1XNS - chains D and A of the 4 polymer chains in the assembly; structure by X-ray diffraction, 2.80 A resolution.

Chain D:
Molecule: loxP DNA
Sequence (34 nucleotides; numbered 2 to 35; the number before each row is that of its first residue):
     2 ATAACTTCGTATAGCATACATTATACGAAGTTAT

Chain A:
Molecule: Recombinase CRE
From: Enterobacteria phage P1
UniProt: P06956 (RECR_BPP1); numbering as in UniProt (aligned over 20-343)
Sequence (324 residues; each row starts with the number of its first residue):
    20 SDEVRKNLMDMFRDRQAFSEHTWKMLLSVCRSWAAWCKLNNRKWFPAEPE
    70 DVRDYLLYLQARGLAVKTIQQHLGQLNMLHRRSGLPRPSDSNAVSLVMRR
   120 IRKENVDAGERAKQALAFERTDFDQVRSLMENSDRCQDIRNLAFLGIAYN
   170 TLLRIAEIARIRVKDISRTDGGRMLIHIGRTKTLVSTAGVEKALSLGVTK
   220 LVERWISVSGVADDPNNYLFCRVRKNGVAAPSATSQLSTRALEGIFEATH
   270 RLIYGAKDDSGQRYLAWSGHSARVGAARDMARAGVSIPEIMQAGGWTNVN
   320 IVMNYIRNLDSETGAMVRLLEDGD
Not modelled in the structure: 342-343
Swiss-Prot annotation at these positions:
  - active site: Arg173, His289, Arg292, Trp315, Tyr324 (O-(3'-phospho-DNA)-tyrosine intermediate)

How chain D and chain A interact:
Pairs across the interface (51):
  DT3(D) - Lys244(A)  hydrogen bond to the base
  DA4(D) - Lys244(A)  phosphate contact
  DA5(D) - Gln156(A)  phosphate contact
  DA5(D) - Val242(A)  sugar contact
  DA5(D) - Arg243(A)  sugar contact
  DA5(D) - Lys244(A)  sugar contact
  DC6(D) - Arg159(A)  salt bridge to the phosphate
  DC6(D) - Arg241(A)  hydrogen bond to the sugar
  DC6(D) - Val242(A)  hydrogen bond to the phosphate
  DC6(D) - Leu256(A)  phosphate contact
  DT7(D) - Arg241(A)  sugar contact
  DT7(D) - Gln255(A)  phosphate contact
  DT7(D) - Leu256(A)  phosphate contact
  DT7(D) - Ser257(A)  hydrogen bond to the phosphate
  DT7(D) - Ala260(A)  phosphate contact
  DT8(D) - Ser257(A)  base contact
  DT8(D) - Arg259(A)  base contact
  DC9(D) - Arg259(A)  base contact
  DG10(D) - Lys43(A)  phosphate contact
  DG10(D) - Arg50(A)  sugar contact
  DT11(D) - Lys43(A)  base contact
  DT11(D) - Met44(A)  base contact
  DT11(D) - Ser47(A)  hydrogen bond to the phosphate
  DT11(D) - Arg50(A)  salt bridge to the phosphate
  DA12(D) - Met44(A)  hydrogen bond to the base
  DA12(D) - Arg81(A)  salt bridge to the phosphate
  DA12(D) - Thr87(A)  sugar contact
  DA12(D) - Arg282(A)  hydrogen bond to the base
  DT13(D) - Met44(A)  base contact
  DT13(D) - Ala84(A)  hydrogen bond to the phosphate
  DT13(D) - Thr87(A)  hydrogen bond to the phosphate
  DT13(D) - Gln90(A)  hydrogen bond to the base
  DT13(D) - Arg282(A)  hydrogen bond to the sugar
  DA14(D) - Lys86(A)  hydrogen bond to the base
  DA14(D) - Gln90(A)  base contact
  DA14(D) - Ala131(A)  phosphate contact
  DA14(D) - Lys132(A)  hydrogen bond to the phosphate
  DA14(D) - Tyr283(A)  sugar contact
  DG15(D) - Lys86(A)  hydrogen bond to the base
  DG15(D) - Gln133(A)  phosphate contact
  DG15(D) - His289(A)  sugar contact
  DG15(D) - Tyr324(A)  hydrogen bond to the phosphate
  DC16(D) - Arg173(A)  salt bridge to the phosphate
  DC16(D) - Arg292(A)  salt bridge to the phosphate
  DC16(D) - Trp315(A)  phosphate contact
  DC16(D) - Asn317(A)  phosphate contact
  DC16(D) - Ile320(A)  phosphate contact
  DA17(D) - Lys201(A)  sugar contact
  DA17(D) - Thr202(A)  sugar contact
  DT18(D) - Lys201(A)  phosphate contact
  DT18(D) - Thr202(A)  phosphate contact
Other interface residues (no listed pair), chain D (17 interface residues in all): DA2
Other interface residues (no listed pair), chain A (39 interface residues in all): Gly82, Leu83, His91, Leu203, Cys240

Overview:
The interface between chain D and chain A involves 17 residues on one side and 39 on the other; the contacts
include 15 hydrogen bonds and 5 salt bridges. Polar contacts include DT3(D)-Lys244(A), DA12(D)-Met44(A) and
DA12(D)-Arg282(A). From UniProt: 5 active-site residues on chain A.
Here chain D is loxP DNA and chain A is Recombinase CRE (Enterobacteria phage P1). Entry 1XNS (Peptide trapped
Holliday junction intermediate in Cre-loxP recombination) was determined by X-ray diffraction (same
publication as 1XO0).
